5V74 - chains L6 and L8 of the 270 polymer chains in the assembly; structure by X-ray diffraction, 3.51 A resolution.

== Chain L6 ==
Protein: Microcompartments protein
Source organism: Haliangium ochraceum (strain DSM 14365 / JCM 11303 / SMP-2)
UniProtKB: D0LID5 (D0LID5_HALO1); residue numbers follow UniProt; this construct covers 1-99
Sequence (99 residues; numbered 1 to 99; the number before each row is that of its first residue):
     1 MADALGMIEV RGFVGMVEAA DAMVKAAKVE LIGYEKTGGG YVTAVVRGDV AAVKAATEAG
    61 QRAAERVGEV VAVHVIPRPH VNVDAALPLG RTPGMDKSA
Not modelled in the structure: 1, 94-99

== Chain L8 ==
Protein: Microcompartments protein
Source organism: Haliangium ochraceum (strain DSM 14365 / JCM 11303 / SMP-2)
UniProtKB: D0LID6 (D0LID6_HALO1); numbering as in UniProt (aligned over 1-212)
Sequence (212 residues; numbered 1 to 212; the number before each row is that of its first residue):
     1 MSITLRTYIF LDALQPQLAT FIGKTARGFL PVPGQASLWV EIAPGIAINR VTDAALKATK
    61 VQPAVQVVER AYGLLEVHHF DQGEVLAAGS TILDKLEVRE EGRLKPQVMT HQIIRAVEAY
   121 QTQIINRNSQ GMMILPGESL FILETQPAGY AVLAANEAEK AANVHLVNVT PYGAFGRLYL
   181 AGSEAEIDAA AEAAEAAIRS VSGVAQESFR DR
Not modelled in the structure: 1-2, 206-212

== Interface between chain L6 and chain L8 ==
Contacting residue pairs (9):
  A26(L6) with R115(L8); A116(L8)
  A27(L6) with A116(L8), hydrophobic
  K28(L6) with A116(L8)
  A51(L6) with E184(L8); A185(L8), hydrophobic
  A52(L6) with E184(L8), hydrogen bond (backbone-side chain)
  A55(L6) with R115(L8); E184(L8)
Other interface residues (no listed pair), chain L6 (8 interface residues in all): K54, R62

== Overview ==
8 residues of chain L6 and 4 residues of chain L8 are in contact, with 1 hydrogen bond. The hydrogen-bonded
pair is A52(L6)-E184(L8).
Chain L6 is Microcompartments protein and chain L8 is Microcompartments protein, both from Haliangium
ochraceum (strain DSM 14365 / JCM 11303 / SMP-2); the structure, Structure of the intact Haliangium ochraceum
microcompartment shell, was determined by X-ray diffraction together with 5V76 from the same study.
